Entry 7E5S (electron microscopy, 3.60 A resolution); this record covers chains C and E of the 19 polymer chains in the assembly.

Chain C:
Protein: Spike glycoprotein
From: Severe acute respiratory syndrome coronavirus 2
Reference sequence: P0DTC2 (SPIKE_SARS2); numbering as in UniProt (aligned over 1-1208)
Sequence (1281 residues; each row starts with the number of its first residue):
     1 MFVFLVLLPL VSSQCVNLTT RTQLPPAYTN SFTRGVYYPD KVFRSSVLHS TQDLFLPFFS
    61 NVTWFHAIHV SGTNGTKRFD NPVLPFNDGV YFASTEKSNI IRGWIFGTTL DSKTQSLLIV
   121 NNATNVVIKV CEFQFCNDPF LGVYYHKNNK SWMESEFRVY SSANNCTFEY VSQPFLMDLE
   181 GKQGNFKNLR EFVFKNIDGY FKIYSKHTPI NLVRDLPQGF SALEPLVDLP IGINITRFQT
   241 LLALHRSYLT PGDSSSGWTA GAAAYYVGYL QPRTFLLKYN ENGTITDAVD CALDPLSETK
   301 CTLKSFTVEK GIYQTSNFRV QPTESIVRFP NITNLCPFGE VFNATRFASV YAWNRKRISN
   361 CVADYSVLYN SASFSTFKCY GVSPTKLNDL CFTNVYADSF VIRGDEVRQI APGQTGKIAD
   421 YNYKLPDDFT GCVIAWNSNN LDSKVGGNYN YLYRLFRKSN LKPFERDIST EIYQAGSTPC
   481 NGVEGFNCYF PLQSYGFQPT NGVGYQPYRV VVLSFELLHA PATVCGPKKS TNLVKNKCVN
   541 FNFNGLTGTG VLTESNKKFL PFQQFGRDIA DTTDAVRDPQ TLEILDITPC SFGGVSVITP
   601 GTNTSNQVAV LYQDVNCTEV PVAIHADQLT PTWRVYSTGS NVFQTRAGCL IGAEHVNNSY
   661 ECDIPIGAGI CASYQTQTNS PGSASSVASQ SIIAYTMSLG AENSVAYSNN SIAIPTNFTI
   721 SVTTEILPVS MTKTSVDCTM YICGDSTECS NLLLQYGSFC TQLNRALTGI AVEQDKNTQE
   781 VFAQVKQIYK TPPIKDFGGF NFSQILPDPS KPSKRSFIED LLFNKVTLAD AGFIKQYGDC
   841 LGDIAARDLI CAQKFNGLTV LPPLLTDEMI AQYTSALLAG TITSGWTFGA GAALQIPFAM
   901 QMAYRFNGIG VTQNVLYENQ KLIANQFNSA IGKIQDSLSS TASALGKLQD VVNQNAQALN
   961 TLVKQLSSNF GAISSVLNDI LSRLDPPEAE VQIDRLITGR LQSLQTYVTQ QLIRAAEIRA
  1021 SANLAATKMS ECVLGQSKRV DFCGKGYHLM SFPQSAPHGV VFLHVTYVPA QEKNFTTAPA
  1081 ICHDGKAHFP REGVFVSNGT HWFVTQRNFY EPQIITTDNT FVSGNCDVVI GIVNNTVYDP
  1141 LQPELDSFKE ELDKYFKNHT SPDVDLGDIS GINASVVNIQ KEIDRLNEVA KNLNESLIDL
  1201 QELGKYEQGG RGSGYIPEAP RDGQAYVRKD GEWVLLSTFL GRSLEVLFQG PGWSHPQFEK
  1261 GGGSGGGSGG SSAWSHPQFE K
Disordered / not traced: 1-13, 252-255, 621-640, 677-688, 828-853, 1148-1281
Disulfide bonds: Cys15-Cys136, Cys131-Cys166, Cys291-Cys301, Cys379-Cys432, Cys391-Cys525, Cys480-Cys488, Cys538-Cys590, Cys617-Cys649, Cys662-Cys671, Cys743-Cys749, Cys1032-Cys1043, Cys1082-Cys1126
Covalent attachments: N-acetylglucosamine (NAG) linked to Asn234, Asn717, Asn801, Asn1098, Asn1134
Differences from the reference sequence: engineered mutation Gly682 (Arg in P0DTC2), Ser683 (Arg in P0DTC2), Ser685 (Arg in P0DTC2), Pro986 (Lys in P0DTC2), Pro987 (Val in P0DTC2); expression tag (1209-1281)
Curated features (UniProtKB/Swiss-Prot):
  - region: Asn280 to Cys301 (Putative superantigen), Arg403 to Asp405 (Integrin-binding motif), Asn448 to Phe456 (Immunodominant HLA epitope recognized by the CD8+), Pro681, Ala684 (Putative superantigen), Ser816 to Tyr837 (Fusion peptide 1), Lys835 to Phe855 (Fusion peptide 2), Asp1163 to Glu1202 (Heptad repeat 2)
  - site: Arg815, Ser816 (Cleavage)
  - glycosylation: Asn17 (N-linked (GlcNAc...) (complex) asparagine), Asn61 (N-linked (GlcNAc...) (hybrid) asparagine), Asn74 (N-linked (GlcNAc...) (complex) asparagine), Asn122 (N-linked (GlcNAc...) (hybrid) asparagine), Asn149 (N-linked (GlcNAc...) (complex) asparagine), Asn165 (N-linked (GlcNAc...) (complex) asparagine), Asn234 (N-linked (GlcNAc...) (high mannose) asparagine), Asn282 (N-linked (GlcNAc...) (complex) asparagine), Thr323 (O-linked (GalNAc) threonine), Ser325 (O-linked (HexNAc...) serine), Asn331 (N-linked (GlcNAc...) (complex) asparagine), Asn343 (N-linked (GlcNAc...) (complex) asparagine), Asn603 (N-linked (GlcNAc...) (hybrid) asparagine), Asn616 (N-linked (GlcNAc...) (complex) asparagine), Asn657 (N-linked (GlcNAc...) (complex) asparagine), Thr676 (O-linked (GlcNAc...) threonine), Thr678 (O-linked (GlcNAc...) threonine), Asn709 (N-linked (GlcNAc...) (high mannose) asparagine), Asn717 (N-linked (GlcNAc...) (hybrid) asparagine), Asn801 (N-linked (GlcNAc...) (hybrid) asparagine) and 6 more in UniProt
  - natural variant: Leu5 (L5F: In strain: Iota/B.1.526), Ser13 (S13I: In strain: Epsilon/B.1.427/B.1.429), Leu18 (L18F: In strain: Beta/B.1.351, Gamma/P.1 and 1 more), Thr19 (T19I: In strain: Omicron/BQ.1.1, Omicron/XBB.1.5 and 1 more; T19R: In strain: Delta/B.1.617.2, Omicron/BA.2 and 4 more), Thr20 (T20N: In strain: Gamma/P.1), Leu24 to Ala27 (sequence variant, change not given here; In strain: Omicron/BA.2, Omicron/BA.2.12.1 and 6 more), Pro26 (P26S: In strain: Gamma/P.1), Gln52 (Q52H: In strain: Omicron/EG.5.1), Ala67 (A67V: In strain: Eta/B.1.525, Omicron/BA.1), His69 to Val70 (deletion: In strain: Alpha/B.1.1.7, Eta/B.1.525 and 5 more), Gly75 (G75V: In strain: Lambda/C.37), Thr76 (T76I: In strain: Lambda/C.37), 82 further natural variant entries in UniProt
  - mutagenesis: His69 to Val70 (Increased incorporation of cleaved spike into virions), Asn121 (N121Q: Partial loss of biliverdin affinity), Arg190 (R190K: Partial loss of biliverdin affinity), Asn234 (N234Q: Increased resistance to neutralizing antibodies), Asn331 (N331Q: Reduced viral infectivity), Asn343 (N343Q: Reduced viral infectivity), Leu452 (L452R: Increased resistance to neutralizing antibodies. Decreases HLA binding to NF9 epitope. Increased binding affinity to human ACE2), Tyr453 (Y453F: Decreased HLA binding to NF9 epitope. Increased binding affinity to human ACE2), Ala475 (A475V: Increased resistance to neutralizing antibodies), Val483 (V483A: Increased resistance to neutralizing antibodies), Glu484 (E484D: Increased replication in human TMEM106B overexpressing cells), Phe490 (F490L: Increased resistance to neutralizing antibodies and human covalescent sera neutralization), 12 further mutagenesis entries in UniProt
From the paper describing this entry:
  - mutagenesis - R246I: decreased binding to FC05

Chain E:
Protein: H014 heavy chain
From: Homo sapiens
Sequence (223 residues; numbered 1 to 223; the number before each row is that of its first residue):
     1 EVQLVQSGAE VKKPGATVKI SCKVSGYSFS NYYIHWVKQA PGKSLEWIGY IDPFNGGTSD
    61 NLKFKGAATL TADTSTDTAY MELSSLRSED TAVYYCARSE YDPYYVMDYW GQGTTVTVSS
   121 ASTKGPSVFP LAPSSKSTSG GTAALGCLVK DYFPEPVTVS WNSGALTSGV HTFPAVLQSS
   181 GLYSLSSVVT VPSSSLGTQT YICNVNHKPS NTKVDKKVEP KSC
Disordered / not traced: 1-2, 123-223
Disulfide bonds: Cys22-Cys96

How chain C and chain E interact:
Contacting residue pairs (31):
  Tyr369(C) with Leu62(E), hydrophobic; Lys63(E), hydrogen bond (backbone-side chain)
  Asn370(C) with Lys63(E)
  Ser375(C) with Tyr105(E), hydrogen bond (backbone-side chain)
  Thr376(C) with Asp102(E)
  Phe377(C) with Ser59(E), hydrogen bond (backbone-side chain)
  Lys378(C) with Tyr33(E), hydrogen bond; Tyr50(E); Asp52(E); Ser59(E)
  Cys379(C) with Gly57(E); Thr58(E), hydrogen bond (backbone-backbone)
  Tyr380(C) with Asn55(E); Gly57(E)
  Gly381(C) with Gly56(E), hydrogen bond (backbone-backbone); Gly57(E)
  Ser383(C) with Thr58(E); Asp60(E)
  Pro384(C) with Thr58(E)
  Lys386(C) with Thr69(E)
  Val407(C) with Asp102(E)
  Arg408(C) with Asn31(E); Tyr101(E); Asp102(E); Pro103(E)
  Pro412(C) with Phe54(E); Asn55(E)
  Gly413(C) with Phe54(E)
  Gln414(C) with Ser30(E); Phe54(E); Tyr101(E), hydrogen bond
Interface residues without a listed pair, chain C (21 interface residues in all): Val382, Thr385, Gly404, Ala411
Interface residues without a listed pair, chain E (20 interface residues in all): Lys65

In short:
Chain C and chain E form an interface of 21 and 20 residues respectively; the contacts include 7 hydrogen
bonds. Polar pairs include Tyr369(C)-Lys63(E), Ser375(C)-Tyr105(E) and Phe377(C)-Ser59(E). N-acetylglucosamine
is covalently linked to Asn234(C), Asn717(C), Asn801(C), Asn1098(C) and Asn1134(C). From the paper: R246I of
chain C reduces binding to FC05.
Chain C is Spike glycoprotein (Severe acute respiratory syndrome coronavirus 2) and chain E is H014 heavy
chain (Homo sapiens); the structure, SARS-CoV-2 S trimer with four-antibody cocktail complex, was determined
by electron microscopy, deposited together with 7E5R.
